5N4C - chains A and E; structure by X-ray diffraction, 2.19 A resolution.

Chain A:
Protein: Prolyl oligopeptidase
Source organism: Galerina marginata
Reference sequence: H2E7Q8 (H2E7Q8_9AGAR); numbering as in UniProt (aligned over 1-730)
Chain sequence (730 residues; numbered 1 to 730; the number before each row is that of its first residue):
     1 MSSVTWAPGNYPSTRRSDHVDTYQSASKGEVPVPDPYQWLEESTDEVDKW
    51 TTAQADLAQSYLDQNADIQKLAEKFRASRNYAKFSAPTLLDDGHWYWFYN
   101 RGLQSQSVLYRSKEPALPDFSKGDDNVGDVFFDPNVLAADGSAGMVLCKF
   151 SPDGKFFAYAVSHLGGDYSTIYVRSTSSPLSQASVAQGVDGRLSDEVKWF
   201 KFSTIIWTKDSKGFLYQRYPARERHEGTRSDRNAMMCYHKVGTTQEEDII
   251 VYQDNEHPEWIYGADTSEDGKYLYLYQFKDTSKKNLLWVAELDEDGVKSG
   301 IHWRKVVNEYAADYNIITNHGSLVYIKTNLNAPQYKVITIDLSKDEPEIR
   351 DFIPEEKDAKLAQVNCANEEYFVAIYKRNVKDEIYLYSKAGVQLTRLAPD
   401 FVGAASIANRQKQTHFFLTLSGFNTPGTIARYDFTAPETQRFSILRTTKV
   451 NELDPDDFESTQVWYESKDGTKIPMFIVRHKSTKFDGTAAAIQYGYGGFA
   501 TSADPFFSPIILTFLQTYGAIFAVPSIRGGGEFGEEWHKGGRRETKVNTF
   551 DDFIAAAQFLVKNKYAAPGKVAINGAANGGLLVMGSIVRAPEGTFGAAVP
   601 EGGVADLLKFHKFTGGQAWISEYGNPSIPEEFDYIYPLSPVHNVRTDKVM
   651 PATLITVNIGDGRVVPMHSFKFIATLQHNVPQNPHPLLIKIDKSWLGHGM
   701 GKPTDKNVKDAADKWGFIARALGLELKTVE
Disordered / not traced: 1-3, 226-227, 728-730
Construct notes: engineered mutation A577 (Ser in H2E7Q8)
Swiss-Prot annotation at these positions:
  - active site (Charge relay system): D661, H698
  - mutagenesis: D661 (D661A: Impairs catalytic activity but still binds both 35mer and 25mer substrates), R663 (R663A/K/Q: Leads to diminished activities for both peptide bond hydrolysis and macrocyclization), W695 (Leads to diminished activities for both peptide bond hydrolysis and macrocyclization), H698 (H698A: Impairs catalytic activity but still binds both 35mer and 25mer substrates)
Reported in the primary citation:
  - catalytic residues: Y496
  - catalytic residues: H698 (proposed by the authors, not directly observed)
  - mutagenesis - D661A, H698A: abolished catalytic activity on both 25mer and 35mer substrates
  - mutagenesis - H698A (47 +/- 11 nM): unchanged binding to 25mer
  - mutagenesis - R663A, R663K, R663Q, W695DEL: decreased catalytic activity on both 25mer and 35mer substrates
  - mutagenesis - H698N: decreased stability

Chain E:
Protein: Alpha-amanitin proprotein
Reference sequence: H2E7Q5 (H2E7Q5_9AGAR); residues 1-35 here = UniProt positions 1-35
Chain sequence (35 residues; each row starts with the number of its first residue):
     1 MFDTNATRLPIWGIGCNPWTAEHVDQTLASGNDIC
Disordered / not traced: 1-2, 14

Chain A / chain E interface:
Residue-residue contacts - 70 pairs, chain A then chain E:
  R79(A) - V24(E)
  R79(A) - D25(E)  salt bridge
  K83(A) - D25(E)  salt bridge
  F84(A) - T27(E)
  F84(A) - L28(E)
  S85(A) - T27(E)
  S85(A) - L28(E)
  S85(A) - S30(E)
  S85(A) - G31(E)
  A86(A) - L28(E)
  T88(A) - G31(E)  hydrogen bond (side chain-backbone)
  T88(A) - I34(E)
  L90(A) - C35(E)  hydrophobic
  F98(A) - S30(E)
  S107(A) - T27(E)  hydrogen bond
  K149(A) - D33(E)  salt bridge
  K149(A) - I34(E)
  F150(A) - I34(E)  hydrogen bond (backbone-backbone)
  F150(A) - C35(E)
  S151(A) - C35(E)  hydrogen bond (backbone-side chain)
  F202(A) - T4(E)
  F202(A) - T7(E)
  F202(A) - R8(E)
  I261(A) - R8(E)
  Y262(A) - T4(E)
  F278(A) - T4(E)
  F278(A) - N5(E)
  D280(A) - N5(E)  hydrogen bond (backbone-side chain)
  D280(A) - R8(E)  hydrogen bond (backbone-side chain)
  T281(A) - N5(E)
  S282(A) - N5(E)  hydrogen bond (backbone-side chain)
  S406(A) - N32(E)
  I407(A) - N32(E)
  A408(A) - N32(E)
  R410(A) - C35(E)
  T419(A) - L28(E)
  T419(A) - N32(E)  hydrogen bond
  L420(A) - L28(E)
  S421(A) - L28(E)
  G427(A) - L28(E)
  Y494(A) - W19(E)  hydrophobic
  Y494(A) - T20(E)
  Y494(A) - E22(E)  hydrogen bond
  Y496(A) - P10(E)  hydrogen bond (side chain-backbone)
  Y496(A) - I11(E)
  F499(A) - L9(E)  hydrophobic
  F499(A) - P10(E)
  T501(A) - L9(E)
  S502(A) - N17(E)  hydrogen bond (backbone-side chain)
  S502(A) - W19(E)
  A503(A) - W19(E)
  D504(A) - N17(E)
  D504(A) - W19(E)
  F506(A) - W19(E)  hydrophobic
  F506(A) - H23(E)
  S508(A) - E22(E)
  I511(A) - E22(E)
  V524(A) - W19(E)  hydrophobic
  A577(A) - P10(E)
  A577(A) - I11(E)
  N578(A) - P10(E)  hydrogen bond (backbone-backbone)
  E601(A) - A21(E)
  W619(A) - R8(E)  hydrogen bond (side chain-backbone)
  W619(A) - P10(E)
  R663(A) - T7(E)  hydrogen bond (side chain-backbone)
  R663(A) - R8(E)
  R663(A) - L9(E)
  V664(A) - P10(E)  hydrophobic
  K714(A) - E22(E)  salt bridge
  W715(A) - E22(E)  hydrogen bond
Also at the interface, not in a pair above, chain A (64 interface residues in all): N100, L109, C148, P152, S203, E259, G263, K279, N409, P426, I429, G495, I510, N574, A576, A618, Y623, N707
Also at the interface, not in a pair above, chain E (24 interface residues in all): W12
Interface features reported in the paper:
  - pairs named by the authors: R79(A)-V24(E), Y494(A)-E22(E) (hydrogen bond), Y496(A)-P10(E)

In short:
64 residues of chain A face 24 of chain E across their interface; the contacts include 15 hydrogen bonds and 4
salt bridges. Polar contacts include R79(A)-D25(E), K83(A)-D25(E) and K149(A)-D33(E). The authors report
contacts between R79(A) and V24(E) and Y496(A) and P10(E); a hydrogen bond between Y494(A) and E22(E). The
paper reports catalytic residues Y496(A) and H698(A); R663A, R663K and R663Q of chain A, among others, reduce
catalytic activity on both 25mer and 35mer substrates; 7 substitutions were tested in all.
Chain A is Prolyl oligopeptidase (Galerina marginata) and chain E is Alpha-amanitin proprotein; the structure,
Prolyl oligopeptidase B from Galerina marginata bound to 35mer hydrolysis and macrocyclization substrate -
S577A mutant, was determined by X-ray diffraction (same publication as 5N4B, 5N4D, 5N4E and 5N4F).
